PDB entry 3BZ7 | X-ray diffraction, 2.00 A resolution | chain A

Chain A:
Name: Myosin-2 heavy chain, non muscle
Source organism: Dictyostelium discoideum
Notes: fragment: motor domain, myosine head-like domain
UniProtKB: P08799 (MYS2_DICDI); residue numbers follow UniProt; this construct covers 2-759
Chain sequence (762 residues; each row starts with the number of its first residue):
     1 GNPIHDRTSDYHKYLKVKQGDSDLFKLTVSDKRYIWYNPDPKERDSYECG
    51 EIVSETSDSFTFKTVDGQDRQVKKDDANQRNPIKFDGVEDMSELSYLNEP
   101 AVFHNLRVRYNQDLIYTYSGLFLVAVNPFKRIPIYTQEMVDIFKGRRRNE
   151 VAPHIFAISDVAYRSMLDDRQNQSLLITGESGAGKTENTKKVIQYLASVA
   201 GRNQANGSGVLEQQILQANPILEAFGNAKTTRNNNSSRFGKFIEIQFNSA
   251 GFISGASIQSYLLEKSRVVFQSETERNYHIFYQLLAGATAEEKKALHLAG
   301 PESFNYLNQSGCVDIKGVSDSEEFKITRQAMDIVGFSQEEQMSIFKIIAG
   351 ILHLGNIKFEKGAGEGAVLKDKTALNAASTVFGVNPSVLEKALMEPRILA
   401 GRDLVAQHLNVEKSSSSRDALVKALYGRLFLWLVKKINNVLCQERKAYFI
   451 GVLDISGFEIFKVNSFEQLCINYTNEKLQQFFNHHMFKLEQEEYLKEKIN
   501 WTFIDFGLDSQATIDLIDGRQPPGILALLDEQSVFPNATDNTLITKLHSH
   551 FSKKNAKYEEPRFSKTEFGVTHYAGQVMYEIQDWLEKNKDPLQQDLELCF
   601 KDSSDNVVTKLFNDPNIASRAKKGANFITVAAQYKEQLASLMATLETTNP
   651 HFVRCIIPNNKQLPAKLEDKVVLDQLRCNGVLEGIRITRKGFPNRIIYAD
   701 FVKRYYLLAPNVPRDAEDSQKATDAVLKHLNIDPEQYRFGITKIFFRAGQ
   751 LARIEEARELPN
Disordered / not traced: 1, 67, 203-209, 699-700, 703-735, 748-762
Construct notes: expression tag (1)
Metal / ion sites: Mg2+: Thr-186, Ser-237 (together with ADP, vanadate)
Small-molecule neighbours:
  - ADP (adenosine-5'-diphosphate): Ile-115, Tyr-116, Asn-127, Pro-128, Phe-129, Lys-130, Arg-131, Tyr-135, Glu-180, Ser-181, Gly-182, Ala-183, Gly-184, Lys-185, Thr-186, Glu-187, Asn-233, Asn-235, Ser-237, Asp-454
  - BL4 ((3aS)-3a-hydroxy-5-methyl-1-phenyl-1,2,3,3a-tetrahydro-4H-pyrrolo[2,3-b]quinolin-4-one): Arg-238, Phe-239, Gly-240, Tyr-261, Leu-262, Leu-263, Glu-264, Ile-455, Ser-456, Phe-466, Glu-467, Cys-470, Ile-471, Thr-474, Val-630, Tyr-634, Gln-637, Leu-638, Leu-641
  - vanadate (VO4): Glu-180, Ser-181, Gly-182, Lys-185, Thr-186, Asn-233, Asn-235, Ser-236, Ser-237, Arg-238, Ile-455, Ser-456, Gly-457
UniProt features mapped onto this chain:
  - region (Actin-binding): Leu-638 to Asn-660, Arg-738 to Ala-752
  - binding site (ATP): Gly-179 to Thr-186
  - modified residue: Lys-130 (N6,N6-dimethyllysine)
Reported in the primary citation:
  - binding site for BL4: Gly-240, Tyr-261, Leu-262, Ser-456, Phe-466, Glu-467, Cys-470, Ile-471, Thr-474, Val-630, Tyr-634, Gln-637, Leu-638, Leu-641

Summary:
Bound to chain A: vanadate, compound BL4 and ADP. Thr-186 and Ser-237 coordinate Mg2+. UniProt lists 8
ATP-binding residues. The paper reports a binding site for BL4 at Gly-240, Tyr-261 and Leu-262 among others.
Chain A is Myosin-2 heavy chain, non muscle (Dictyostelium discoideum); the structure, Crystal Structures of
(S)-(-)-Blebbistatin Analogs bound to Dictyostelium discoideum myosin II, was determined by X-ray diffraction
(same publication as 3BZ8 and 3BZ9).
